Entry 8YH3 (electron microscopy, 3.40 A resolution); this record covers chains R and A of the 5 polymer chains in the assembly.

Chain R:
Protein: Hemagglutinin, Adenosine receptor A3, GFP chimera
Organism: Influenza A virus (A/Victoria/3/1975(H3N2))
Reference sequence: chimeric construct of P03435, W5QED6, A0A5P9VSM6: residues -24 to -9 from P03435 (HEMA_I75A3) positions 1-16 (UniProt number = residue number + 25); residues 2-317 from W5QED6 positions 2-317 (same numbers); residues 519-756 from A0A5P9VSM6 positions 2-239 (UniProt number = residue number - 517)
Amino-acid sequence (794 residues; numbered -24 to 769; the number before each row is that of its first residue; numbers below 1 keep their minus sign (Met-24 is residue -24)):
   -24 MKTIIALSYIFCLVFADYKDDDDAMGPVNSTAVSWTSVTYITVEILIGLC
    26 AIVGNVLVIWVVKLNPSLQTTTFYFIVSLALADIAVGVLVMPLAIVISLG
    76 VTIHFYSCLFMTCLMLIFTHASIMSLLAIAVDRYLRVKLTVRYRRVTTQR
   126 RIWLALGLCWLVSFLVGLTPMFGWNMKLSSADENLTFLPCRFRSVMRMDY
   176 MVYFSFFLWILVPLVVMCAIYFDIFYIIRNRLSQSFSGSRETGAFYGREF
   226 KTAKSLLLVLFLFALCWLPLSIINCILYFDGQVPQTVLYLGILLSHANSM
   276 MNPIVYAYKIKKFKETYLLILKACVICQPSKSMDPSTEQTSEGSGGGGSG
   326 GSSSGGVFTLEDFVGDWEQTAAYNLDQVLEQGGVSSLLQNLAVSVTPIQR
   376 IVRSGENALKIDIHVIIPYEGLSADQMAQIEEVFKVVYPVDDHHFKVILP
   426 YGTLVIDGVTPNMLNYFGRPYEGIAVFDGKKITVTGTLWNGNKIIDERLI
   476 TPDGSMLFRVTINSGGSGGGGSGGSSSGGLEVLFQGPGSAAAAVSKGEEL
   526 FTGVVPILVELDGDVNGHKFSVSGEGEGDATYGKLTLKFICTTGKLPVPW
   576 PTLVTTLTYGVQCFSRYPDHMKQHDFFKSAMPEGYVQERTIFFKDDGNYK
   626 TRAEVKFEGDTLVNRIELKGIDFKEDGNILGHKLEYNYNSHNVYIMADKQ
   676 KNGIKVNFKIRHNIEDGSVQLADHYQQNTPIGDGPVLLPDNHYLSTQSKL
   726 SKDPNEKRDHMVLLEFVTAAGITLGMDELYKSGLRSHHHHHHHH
Not modelled in the structure: -24 to 8, 208-223, 296-769
Sequence notes: linker (-8 to 1, 318-331, 490-518); expression tag (757-769)
Disulfides: Cys83-Cys165
Ligand contacts: N-methyladenosine (6MD): Val65, Ala69, Met90, Thr94, Phe167, Arg168, Met173, Met176, Leu245, Asn249, Leu252, Leu263, Ile267, His271
Reported in the primary citation:
  - binding site for N-methyladenosine: Met173, Asn249, Leu252, Leu263, His271
  - specificity-determining residues: Met173, Leu252, Leu263

Chain A:
Protein: Guanine nucleotide-binding protein G(I)/G(S)/G(O) subunit gamma-2, Guanine nucleotide-binding protein G(i) subunit alpha-1 chimera
Organism: Homo sapiens
Reference sequence: chimeric construct of P59768, P63097: residues -78 to -8 from P59768 (GBG2_HUMAN) positions 1-71 (UniProt number = residue number + 79); residues 3-354 from P63097 positions 3-354 (same numbers)
Amino-acid sequence (433 residues; row label = number of the first residue in the row; numbers below 1 keep their minus sign (Met-78 is residue -78)):
   -78 MASNNTASIAQARKLVEQLKMEANIDRIKVSKAAADLMAYCEAHAKEDPL
   -28 LTPVPASENPFREKKFFCAILGSAGSAGSAMCTLSAEDKAAVERSKMIDR
    22 NLREDGEKAAREVKLLLLGAGESGKSTIVKQMKIIHEAGYSEEECKQYKA
    72 VVYSNTIQSIIAIIRAMGRLKIDFGDSARADDARQLFVLAGAAEEGFMTA
   122 ELAGVIKRLWKDSGVQACFNRSREYQLNDSAAYYLNDLDRIAQPNYIPTQ
   172 QDVLRTRVKTTGIVETHFTFKDLHFKMFDVGGQRSERKKWIHCFEGVTAI
   222 IFCVALSDYDLVLAEDEEMNRMHESMKLFDSICNNKWFTDTSIILFLNKK
   272 DLFEEKIKKSPLTICYPEYAGSNTYEEAAAYIQCQFEDLNKRKDTKEIYT
   322 HFTCATDTKNVQFVFDAVTDVIIKNNLKDCGLF
Not modelled in the structure: -78 to 3, 55-182, 229-240
Sequence notes: linker (-7 to 2)

Interface between chain R and chain A:
Contacting residue pairs - 23 pairs, chain R then chain A:
  Thr47(R) with Cys351(A)
  Arg108(R) with Cys351(A); Leu353(A)
  Arg111(R) with Asn347(A), hydrogen bond (side chain-backbone); Asp350(A), salt bridge
  Val112(R) with Leu348(A), hydrophobic
  Arg120(R) with Asp193(A), salt bridge
  Thr123(R) with Glu28(A)
  Ile199(R) with Leu353(A), hydrophobic
  Ile203(R) with Leu348(A), hydrophobic; Phe354(A), hydrophobic
  Arg206(R) with Asp341(A), salt bridge; Ile344(A)
  Leu207(R) with Lys345(A); Phe354(A), hydrophobic
  Thr227(R) with Leu353(A), hydrogen bond (side chain-backbone)
  Leu231(R) with Leu353(A), hydrophobic
  Lys284(R) with Gly352(A)
  Ile285(R) with Asp350(A); Cys351(A); Gly352(A)
  Lys286(R) with Lys349(A)
  Lys287(R) with Asp350(A), salt bridge
Other interface residues (no listed pair), chain R (22 interface residues in all): Thr45, Thr115, Val116, Tyr118, Arg119, Lys226
Other interface residues (no listed pair), chain A (17 interface residues in all): Ala31, Arg32, Leu194, Ile343

Summary:
22 residues of chain R face 17 of chain A across their interface; the contacts include 2 hydrogen bonds and 4
salt bridges. Polar contacts include Arg111(R)-Asp350(A), Arg120(R)-Asp193(A) and Arg206(R)-Asp341(A). Bound
to chain R: N-methyladenosine. The paper reports a binding site for N-methyladenosine at Met173(R), Asn249(R)
and Leu252(R) among others; specificity determinants Met173(R), Leu252(R) and Leu263(R).
Here chain R is Hemagglutinin, Adenosine receptor A3, GFP chimera (Influenza A virus
(A/Victoria/3/1975(H3N2))) and chain A is Guanine nucleotide-binding protein G(I)/G(S)/G(O) subunit gamma-2,
Guanine nucleotide-binding protein G(i) subunit alpha-1 chimera (Homo sapiens). Entry 8YH3 (A3R-Gi complex
bound to m6A) was determined by electron microscopy (same publication as 8YH0, 8YH2, 8YH5 and 8YH6).
